Entry 5N9D (X-ray diffraction, 2.71 A resolution); this record covers chains A and C.

# Chain A
Protein: CG9323, isoform A
From: Drosophila melanogaster
Notes: EC 3.6.1.3
Reference sequence: Q8SWT2 (Q8SWT2_DROME); residues 1-942 here = UniProt positions 1-942
Chain sequence (944 residues; row label = number of the first residue in the row):
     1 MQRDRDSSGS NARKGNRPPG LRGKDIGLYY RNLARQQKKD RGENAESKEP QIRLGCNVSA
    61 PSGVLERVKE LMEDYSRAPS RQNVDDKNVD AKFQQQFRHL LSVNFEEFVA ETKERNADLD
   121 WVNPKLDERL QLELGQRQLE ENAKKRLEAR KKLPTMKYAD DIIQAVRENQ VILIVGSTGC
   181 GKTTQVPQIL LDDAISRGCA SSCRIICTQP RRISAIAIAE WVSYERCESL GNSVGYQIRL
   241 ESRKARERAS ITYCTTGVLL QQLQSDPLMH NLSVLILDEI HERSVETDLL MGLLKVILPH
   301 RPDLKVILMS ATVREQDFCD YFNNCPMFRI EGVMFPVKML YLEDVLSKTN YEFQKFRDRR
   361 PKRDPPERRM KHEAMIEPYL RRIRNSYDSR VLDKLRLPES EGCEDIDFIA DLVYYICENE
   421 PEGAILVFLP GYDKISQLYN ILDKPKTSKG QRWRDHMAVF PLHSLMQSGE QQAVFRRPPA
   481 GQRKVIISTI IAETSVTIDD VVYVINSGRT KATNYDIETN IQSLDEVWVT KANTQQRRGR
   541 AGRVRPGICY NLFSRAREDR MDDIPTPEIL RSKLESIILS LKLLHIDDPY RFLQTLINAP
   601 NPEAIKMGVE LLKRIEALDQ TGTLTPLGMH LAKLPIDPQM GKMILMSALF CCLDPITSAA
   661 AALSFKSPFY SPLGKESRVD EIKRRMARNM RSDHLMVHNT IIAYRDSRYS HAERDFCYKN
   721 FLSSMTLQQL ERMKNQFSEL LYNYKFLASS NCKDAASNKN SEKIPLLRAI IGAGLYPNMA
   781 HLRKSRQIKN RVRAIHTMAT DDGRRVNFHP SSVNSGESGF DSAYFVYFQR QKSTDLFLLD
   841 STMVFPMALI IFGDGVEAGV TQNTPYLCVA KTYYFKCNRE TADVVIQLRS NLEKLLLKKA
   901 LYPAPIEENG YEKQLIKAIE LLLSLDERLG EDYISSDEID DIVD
Not modelled in the structure: 1-51, 80-89, 356-368, 930-944
Sequence notes: expression tag (943-944)

# Chain C
Molecule: 10-nt DNA strand
Sequence (10 nucleotides; row label = number of the first residue in the row):
     2 GGGTTAGGGT

# Chain A / chain C interface
Residue-residue contacts (58; chain A residue first):
  Pro210(A) with DG8(C), sugar contact
  Arg211(A) with DA7(C), phosphate contact; DG8(C), phosphate contact
  Arg212(A) with DG8(C), hydrogen bond to the phosphate; DG9(C), salt bridge to the phosphate
  Gln237(A) with DG10(C), hydrogen bond to the phosphate; DT11(C), phosphate contact
  Ile238(A) with DG9(C), phosphate contact
  Arg239(A) with DG9(C), hydrogen bond to the phosphate; DG10(C), phosphate contact
  Lys244(A) with DT11(C), salt bridge to the phosphate
  Thr255(A) with DG8(C), phosphate contact; DG9(C), hydrogen bond to the phosphate
  Gly257(A) with DG9(C), sugar contact
  Val258(A) with DG9(C), sugar contact
  Gln261(A) with DG9(C), phosphate contact; DG10(C), hydrogen bond to the phosphate
  Gln262(A) with DG10(C), hydrogen bond to the sugar
  Gln264(A) with DG10(C), hydrogen bond to the base
  Ser265(A) with DG10(C), hydrogen bond to the base
  Gly431(A) with DT5(C), phosphate contact
  Tyr432(A) with DG4(C), base contact; DT5(C), hydrogen bond to the phosphate
  Asp433(A) with DG4(C), base contact
  His463(A) with DT5(C), salt bridge to the phosphate; DT6(C), salt bridge to the phosphate
  Ser464(A) with DT6(C), hydrogen bond to the phosphate
  Leu465(A) with DG4(C), base contact
  Thr489(A) with DT5(C), phosphate contact; DT6(C), hydrogen bond to the phosphate
  Ile490(A) with DT5(C), sugar contact; DT6(C), sugar contact
  Ile491(A) with DT6(C), sugar contact; DA7(C), phosphate contact
  Ser495(A) with DA7(C), phosphate contact
  Lys511(A) with DT5(C), salt bridge to the phosphate
  Thr513(A) with DT5(C), hydrogen bond to the base
  Leu524(A) with DT5(C), base contact
  Glu568(A) with DA7(C), base contact
  Leu634(A) with DG9(C), base contact
  Pro635(A) with DG9(C), base contact
  Ile636(A) with DG9(C), base contact
  Asp637(A) with DG9(C), base contact
  Ser664(A) with DG8(C), base contact
  Ser671(A) with DG4(C), base contact
  Asp680(A) with DG2(C), hydrogen bond to the base; DG3(C), base contact
  Gln736(A) with DG10(C), hydrogen bond to the phosphate
  Leu740(A) with DT11(C), base contact
  Arg793(A) with DG2(C), hydrogen bond to the base
  His809(A) with DG3(C), sugar contact; DG4(C), salt bridge to the phosphate
  Pro810(A) with DG2(C), hydrogen bond to the base; DG3(C), sugar contact
  Ser811(A) with DG3(C), base contact
  Ser833(A) with DG4(C), hydrogen bond to the phosphate
  Thr834(A) with DG3(C), hydrogen bond to the phosphate
  Phe837(A) with DG3(C), sugar contact
Interface residues without a listed pair, chain A (53 interface residues in all): Ile213, Ser242, Glu286, Pro430, Ala512, Ser576, Lys633, Glu676, Ser815

# Overview
53 residues of chain A face 10 of chain C across their interface, with 18 hydrogen bonds and 6 salt bridges.
Among the polar pairs are Gln264(A)-DG10(C), Ser265(A)-DG10(C) and Thr513(A)-DT5(C).
Chain A is CG9323, isoform A (Drosophila melanogaster) and chain C is a 10-nt DNA strand; the structure,
Crystal Structure of Drosophila DHX36 helicase in complex with GGGTTAGGGT, was determined by X-ray diffraction
(same publication as 5N8R, 5N90, 5N96 and 5N9A).
